Entry 4YXW (X-ray diffraction, 3.10 A resolution); this record covers chains G and I of the 9 polymer chains in the assembly.

== Chain G ==
Name: ATP synthase subunit gamma, mitochondrial
Organism: Bos taurus
UniProt: P05631 (ATPG_BOVIN); residues 1-273 here correspond to UniProt positions 26-298 (UniProt number = residue number + 25)
Sequence (273 residues; numbered 1 to 273; the number before each row is that of its first residue):
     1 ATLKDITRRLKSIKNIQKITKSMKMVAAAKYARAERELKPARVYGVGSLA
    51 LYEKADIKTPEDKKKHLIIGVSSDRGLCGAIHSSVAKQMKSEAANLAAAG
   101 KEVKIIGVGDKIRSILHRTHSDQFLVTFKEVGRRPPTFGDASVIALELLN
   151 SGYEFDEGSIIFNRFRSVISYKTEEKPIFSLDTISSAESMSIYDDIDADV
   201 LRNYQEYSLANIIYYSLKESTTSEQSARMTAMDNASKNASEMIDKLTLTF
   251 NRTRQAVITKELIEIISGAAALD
Disordered / not traced: 50-66, 97-106, 149-158, 174-195, 273
UniProt features mapped onto this chain:
  - modified residue: Lys14 (N6-acetyllysine), Lys24 (N6-succinyllysine), Lys30 (N6-acetyllysine), Lys90 (N6-acetyllysine), Ser121 (Phosphoserine), Lys129 (N6-acetyllysine), Lys172 (N6-acetyllysine), Lys245 (N6-succinyllysine)

== Chain I ==
Name: ATP synthase subunit epsilon, mitochondrial
Organism: Bos taurus
UniProt: P05632 (ATP5E_BOVIN); residues 1-50 here correspond to UniProt positions 2-51 (UniProt number = residue number + 1)
Sequence (50 residues; each row starts with the number of its first residue):
     1 VAYWRQAGLSYIRYSQICAKAVRDALKTEFKANAMKTSGSTIKIVKVKKE
Disordered / not traced: 48-50
UniProt features mapped onto this chain:
  - modified residue (N6-acetyllysine): Lys20, Lys31, Lys36, Lys43

== Chain G / chain I interface ==
Pairs across the interface - 36 pairs, chain G then chain I:
  Thr127(G) with Lys43(I); Val45(I), hydrogen bond (backbone-backbone)
  Phe128(G) with Ile42(I), hydrophobic; Lys43(I)
  Lys129(G) with Thr41(I); Ile42(I); Lys43(I), hydrogen bond (backbone-backbone)
  Glu130(G) with Thr41(I)
  Val131(G) with Ile42(I), hydrophobic
  Thr137(G) with Lys36(I); Thr37(I); Ser38(I); Gly39(I), hydrogen bond (side chain-backbone)
  Gly139(G) with Gly39(I)
  Asp140(G) with Gly39(I); Thr41(I), hydrogen bond (side chain-backbone); Ile42(I)
  Ser142(G) with Ile12(I)
  Val143(G) with Ile42(I), hydrophobic; Ile44(I), hydrophobic
  Ala145(G) with Ile12(I), hydrophobic
  Leu146(G) with Ser10(I); Ile12(I); Arg13(I); Gln16(I)
  Glu147(G) with Ile44(I)
  Arg202(G) with Arg5(I)
  Asn203(G) with Trp4(I); Arg5(I); Tyr11(I)
  Glu206(G) with Arg5(I), salt bridge; Ser10(I); Tyr11(I), hydrogen bond (side chain-backbone); Ile12(I)
  Tyr207(G) with Tyr11(I), hydrophobic; Ser15(I)
Interface residues without a listed pair, chain G (22 interface residues in all): Arg33, Val126, Arg134, Ile144, Ala210
Interface residues without a listed pair, chain I (18 interface residues in all): Ser40

== Overview ==
22 residues of chain G face 18 of chain I across their interface; the contacts include 5 hydrogen bonds and 1
salt bridge. Polar contacts include Glu206(G)-Arg5(I), Thr137(G)-Gly39(I) and Asp140(G)-Thr41(I).
Here chain G is ATP synthase subunit gamma, mitochondrial and chain I is ATP synthase subunit epsilon,
mitochondrial, both from Bos taurus. Entry 4YXW (Bovine heart mitochondrial F1-ATPase inhibited by AMP-PNP and
ADP in the presence of thiophosphate) was determined by X-ray diffraction, deposited together with 4Z1M.
